PDB entry 7JG6 | electron microscopy, 3.70 A resolution | chains B and D of the 20 polymer chains in the assembly

== Chain B ==
Molecule: ATP synthase subunit alpha
Source organism: Mycolicibacterium smegmatis
Notes: EC 7.1.2.2
UniProt: A0A0D6IV93 (A0A0D6IV93_MYCSM); residues 1-548 here = UniProt positions 1-548
Amino-acid sequence (548 residues; row label = number of the first residue in the row):
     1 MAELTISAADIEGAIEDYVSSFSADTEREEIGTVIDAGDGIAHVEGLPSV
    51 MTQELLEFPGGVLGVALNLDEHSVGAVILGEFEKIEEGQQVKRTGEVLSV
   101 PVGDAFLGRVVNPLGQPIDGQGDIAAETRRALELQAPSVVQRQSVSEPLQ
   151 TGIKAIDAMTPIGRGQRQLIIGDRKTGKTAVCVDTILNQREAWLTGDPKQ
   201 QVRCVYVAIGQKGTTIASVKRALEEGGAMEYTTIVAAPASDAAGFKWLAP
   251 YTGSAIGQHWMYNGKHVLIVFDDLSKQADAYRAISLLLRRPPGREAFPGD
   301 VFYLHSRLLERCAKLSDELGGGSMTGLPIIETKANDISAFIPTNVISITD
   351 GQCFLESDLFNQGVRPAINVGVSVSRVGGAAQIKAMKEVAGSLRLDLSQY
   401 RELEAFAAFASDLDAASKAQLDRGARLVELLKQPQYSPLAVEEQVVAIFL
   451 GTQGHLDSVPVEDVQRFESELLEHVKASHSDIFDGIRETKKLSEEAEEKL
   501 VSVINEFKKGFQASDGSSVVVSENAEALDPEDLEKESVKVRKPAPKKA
Unresolved in the structure: 1-10, 23-27, 517-526, 546-548

== Chain D ==
Molecule: ATP synthase subunit beta
Source organism: Mycolicibacterium smegmatis
Notes: EC 7.1.2.2
UniProt: A0A0D6IU77 (A0A0D6IU77_MYCSM); residue numbers follow UniProt; this construct covers 1-475
Amino-acid sequence (475 residues; numbered 1 to 475; the number before each row is that of its first residue):
     1 MTATAEKTAGRVVRITGPVVDVEFPRGSVPELFNALHAEITFGALAKTLT
    51 LEVAQHLGDSLVRCISMQPTDGLVRGVEVTDTGASISVPVGDGVKGHVFN
   101 ALGDCLDDPGYGKDFEHWSIHRKPPAFSDLEPRTEMLETGLKVVDLLTPY
   151 VRGGKIALFGGAGVGKTVLIQEMINRIARNFGGTSVFAGVGERTREGNDL
   201 WVELADANVLKDTALVFGQMDEPPGTRMRVALSALTMAEFFRDEQGQDVL
   251 LFIDNIFRFTQAGSEVSTLLGRMPSAVGYQPTLADEMGELQERITSTRGR
   301 SITSMQAVYVPADDYTDPAPATTFAHLDATTELSRAVFSKGIFPAVDPLA
   351 SSSTILDPAIVGDEHYRVAQEVIRILQRYKDLQDIIAILGIDELSEEDKQ
   401 LVNRARRIERFLSQNMMAAEQFTGQPGSTVPLKETIEAFDKLTKGEFDHL
   451 PEQAFFLIGGLDDLAKKAESLGAKL
Unresolved in the structure: 1-7, 472-475

== Chain B / chain D interface ==
Pairs across the interface (7; chain B residue first):
  Ile-35(B) / Gly-58(D)  hydrogen bond (backbone-backbone)
  Asp-36(B) / His-56(D)
  Ala-37(B) / Gln-55(D)
  Ala-37(B) / His-56(D)  hydrogen bond (backbone-backbone)
  Ile-118(B) / Ser-128(D)
  Ala-239(B) / Gly-288(D)
  Asn-361(B) / Arg-374(D)
Also at the interface, not in a pair above, chain B (8 interface residues in all): Asp-119, Ser-240
Also at the interface, not in a pair above, chain D (10 interface residues in all): Leu-57, Ala-284, Glu-289, Ile-373

== Overview ==
8 residues of chain B and 10 residues of chain D are in contact, with 2 hydrogen bonds. Main-chain hydrogen
bonds include Ile-35(B)/Gly-58(D) and Ala-37(B)/His-56(D).
Chain B is ATP synthase subunit alpha and chain D is ATP synthase subunit beta, both from Mycolicibacterium
smegmatis; the structure, Cryo-EM structure of bedaquiline-free Mycobacterium smegmatis ATP synthase
rotational state 2 (backbone model), was determined by electron microscopy (same publication as 7JG5, 7JG7,
7JG8, 7JG9, 7JGA, 7JGB and 7JGC).
